PDB entry 7N9V | X-ray diffraction, 3.45 A resolution | chains D and E of the 12 polymer chains in the assembly

# Chain D
Molecule: Capsid protein
Organism: Human immunodeficiency virus 1
Reference sequence: B6DRA0 (B6DRA0_9HIV1); residues 1-222 here correspond to UniProt positions 133-354 (UniProt number = residue number + 132)
Chain sequence (223 residues; row label = number of the first residue in the row):
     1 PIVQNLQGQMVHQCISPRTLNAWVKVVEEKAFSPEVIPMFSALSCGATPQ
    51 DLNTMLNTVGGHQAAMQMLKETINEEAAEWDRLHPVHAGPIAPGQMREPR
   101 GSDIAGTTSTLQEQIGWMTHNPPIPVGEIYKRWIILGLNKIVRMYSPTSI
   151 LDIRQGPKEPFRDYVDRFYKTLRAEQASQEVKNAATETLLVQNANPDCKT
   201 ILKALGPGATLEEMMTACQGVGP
Unresolved in the structure: 89-91
Construct notes: conflict Cys14 (Ala146 in B6DRA0), Cys45 (Glu177 in B6DRA0), Ala184 (Trp316 in B6DRA0), Ala185 (Met317 in B6DRA0); expression tag (223)

# Chain E
Molecule: Nanobody-GYAR
Organism: Lama glama
Notes: antibody fragment or engineered binder
Chain sequence (113 residues; row label = number of the first residue in the row; note: 2 numbers in that range are skipped by the numbering (no residue carries them; nothing is unmodelled there); a row labelled like 82A-82C holds insertion residues (82A, then the next letters in order)):
     1 DVQLQESGGGLVQAGGSLRLSCAASGSISRFNAMGWWRQAPGKEREFVAR
    51 IVKGGYAVLADSVKGRFTISIDSAENTLALQM
82A-82C NRL
    83 KPEDTAVYYCFAALDT
   101 AYWGQGTQVTVS
Disulfides: Cys22-Cys92

# Chain D / chain E interface
Pairs across the interface - 31 pairs, chain D then chain E:
  Asp197(D) - Thr98(E)
  Thr200(D) - Thr98(E)  hydrogen bond
  Thr200(D) - Ala101(E)
  Ile201(D) - Ala95(E)  hydrophobic
  Ile201(D) - Thr98(E)
  Ile201(D) - Ala101(E)
  Lys203(D) - Trp37(E)
  Ala204(D) - Trp37(E)  hydrogen bond (backbone-side chain)
  Ala204(D) - Phe93(E)
  Ala204(D) - Trp103(E)  hydrophobic
  Leu205(D) - Phe47(E)
  Leu205(D) - Arg50(E)  hydrogen bond (backbone-side chain)
  Gly206(D) - Trp37(E)
  Gly206(D) - Phe47(E)
  Gly206(D) - Arg50(E)
  Pro207(D) - Phe47(E)
  Pro207(D) - Arg50(E)  hydrogen bond (backbone-side chain)
  Gly208(D) - Arg50(E)  hydrogen bond (backbone-side chain)
  Ala209(D) - Arg50(E)
  Glu213(D) - Arg50(E)  salt bridge
  Glu213(D) - Val52(E)
  Thr216(D) - Asn32(E)
  Thr216(D) - Val52(E)
  Thr216(D) - Lys53(E)
  Ala217(D) - Ala33(E)  hydrophobic
  Ala217(D) - Ala95(E)
  Gln219(D) - Asn32(E)  hydrogen bond (backbone-side chain)
  Gln219(D) - Leu96(E)
  Val221(D) - Leu96(E)
  Val221(D) - Asp97(E)
  Gly222(D) - Asp97(E)
Other interface residues (no listed pair), chain D (17 interface residues in all): Gly220
Other interface residues (no listed pair), chain E (16 interface residues in all): Tyr56, Val58

# In short
17 residues of chain D face 16 of chain E across their interface, with 6 hydrogen bonds and 1 salt bridge.
Polar pairs include Glu213(D)-Arg50(E), Thr200(D)-Thr98(E) and Ala204(D)-Trp37(E).
Here chain D is Capsid protein (Human immunodeficiency virus 1) and chain E is Nanobody-GYAR (Lama glama).
Entry 7N9V (CA-targeting nanobody is a tool for studying HIV-1 capsid lattice interactions) was determined by
X-ray diffraction.
